Entry 9CRY (X-ray diffraction, 2.60 A resolution); this record covers chains A and D of the 4 polymer chains in the assembly.

[Chain A (and D)]
Molecule: 3-oxoacid CoA-transferase, A subunit
Source organism: Thermosipho melanesiensis
Notes: EC 2.8.3.8; chain D of this document is another copy of the same molecule, construct and numbering; everything in this record applies to it too
UniProt: A6LM40 (A6LM40_THEM4); residues 1-217 here = UniProt positions 1-217
Sequence (217 residues; row label = number of the first residue in the row):
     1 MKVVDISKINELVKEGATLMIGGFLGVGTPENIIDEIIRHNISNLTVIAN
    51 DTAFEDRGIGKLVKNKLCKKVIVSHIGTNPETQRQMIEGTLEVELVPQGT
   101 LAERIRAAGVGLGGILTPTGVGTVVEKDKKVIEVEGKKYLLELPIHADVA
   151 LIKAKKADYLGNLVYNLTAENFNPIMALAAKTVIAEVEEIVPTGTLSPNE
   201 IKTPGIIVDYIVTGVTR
Not modelled in the structure: 214-217
Bound ions: Mg2+: Lys181, Asp209
What the authors report for this chain:
  - mutagenesis - L25M/F54L/T78L, P118E: unchanged catalytic activity
  - specificity-determining residues: Leu25 (proposed by the authors, not directly observed)

[Interface between chain A and chain D]
Residue-residue contacts (35; chain A residue first):
  Glu103(A) - Arg106(D)  salt bridge
  Glu103(A) - Leu112(D)
  Arg106(A) - Glu103(D)  salt bridge
  Arg106(A) - Arg106(D)
  Gly111(A) - Pro118(D)
  Leu112(A) - Glu103(D)
  Leu112(A) - Leu116(D)
  Gly113(A) - Leu116(D)  hydrogen bond (backbone-backbone)
  Gly113(A) - Val134(D)
  Gly113(A) - Tyr139(D)
  Gly114(A) - Ile115(D)
  Gly114(A) - Leu116(D)  hydrogen bond (backbone-backbone)
  Ile115(A) - Leu112(D)  hydrophobic
  Ile115(A) - Gly114(D)
  Leu116(A) - Leu112(D)
  Leu116(A) - Gly113(D)  hydrogen bond (backbone-backbone)
  Leu116(A) - Gly114(D)  hydrogen bond (backbone-backbone)
  Leu116(A) - Leu141(D)  hydrophobic
  Pro118(A) - Gly111(D)
  Lys130(A) - Ile132(D)
  Ile132(A) - Ile132(D)  hydrophobic
  Val134(A) - Gly113(D)
  Val134(A) - Leu143(D)  hydrophobic
  Tyr139(A) - Gly113(D)
  Leu141(A) - Leu116(D)  hydrophobic
  Leu143(A) - Val134(D)  hydrophobic
  Tyr165(A) - Asn199(D)
  Asn166(A) - Asn199(D)  hydrogen bond
  Leu167(A) - Asn199(D)  hydrogen bond (backbone-side chain)
  Asn199(A) - Tyr165(D)
  Asn199(A) - Asn166(D)  hydrogen bond
  Asn199(A) - Leu167(D)  hydrogen bond (side chain-backbone)
  Asn199(A) - Lys202(D)  hydrogen bond (backbone-side chain)
  Glu200(A) - Glu200(D)
  Lys202(A) - Asn199(D)  hydrogen bond (side chain-backbone)
Other interface residues (no listed pair), chain A (24 interface residues in all): Val110, Thr117, Pro198
Other interface residues (no listed pair), chain D (23 interface residues in all): Thr117, Lys130, Pro198

[Overview]
24 residues of chain A and 23 residues of chain D are in contact, with 10 hydrogen bonds and 2 salt bridges.
Polar contacts include Glu103(A)-Arg106(D), Asn166(A)-Asn199(D) and Leu167(A)-Asn199(D). The Mg2+ site is
built by Lys181(A) and Asp209(A). The paper reports that L25M/F54L/T78L and P118E of chain A leave catalytic
activity unchanged; the specificity determinant Leu25(A).
Both chains are 3-oxoacid CoA-transferase, A subunit (Thermosipho melanesiensis). Entry 9CRY (CtfAB E46S
active site mutant inactive) was determined by X-ray diffraction, deposited together with 9CQ2, 9CSC and 9CTD.
